Entry 1XNR (X-ray diffraction, 3.10 A resolution); this record covers chains A and I of the 23 polymer chains in the assembly.

Chain A:
Molecule: 16S Ribosomal RNA
From: Thermus thermophilus
Sequence (1522 nucleotides; row label = number of the first residue in the row; note: 42 numbers in that range are skipped by the numbering (no residue carries them; nothing is unmodelled there); a row labelled like 190A-190L holds insertion residues (190A, then the next letters in order); numbering starts at 0):
     0 UUUGUUGGAGAGUUUGAUCCUGGCUCAGGGUGAACGCUGGCGGCGUGCCU
    50 AAGACAUGCAAGUCGUGCGGG
    73 CCGCGGGGUUUU
    88 ACUCCG
    95 UGGUC
   101 AGCGGCGGACGGGUGAGUAACGCGUGGGU
  129A G
   130 ACCUACCCGGAAGAGGGGGACAACCCGGGGAAACUCGGGCUAAUCCCCCA
   180 UGUGGACCCGC
190A-190L CCCUUGGGGUGU
   191 GUCCAAAGGGCUUU
   216 GCCCGCUUCCGGAUGGGCCCGCGUCCCAUCAGCUAGUUGGUGGGGUAAUG
   266 GCCCACCAAGGCGACGACGGGUAGCCGGUCUGAGAGGAUGGCCGGCCACA
   316 GGGGCACUGAGACACGGGCCCCACUCCUACGGGAGGCAGCAGUUAGGAAU
   366 CUUCCGCAAUGGGCGCAAGCCUGACGGAGCGACGCCGCUUGGAGGAAGAA
   416 GCCCUUCGGGGUGUAAACUCCUGAA
   442 CCCGGGACGAAACCCCCGACGA
   474 GGGGACUGACGGUACCGGG
   494 GUAAUAGCGCCGGCCAACUCCGUGCCAGCAGCCGCGGUAAUACGGAGGGC
   544 GCGAGCGUUACCCGGAUUCACUGGGCGUAAAGGGCGUGUAGGCGGCCUGG
   594 GGCGUCCCAUGUGAAAGACCACGGCUCAACCGUGGGGGAGCGUGGGAUAC
   644 GCUCAGGCUAGACGGUGGGAGAGGGUGGUGGAAUUCCCGGAGUAGCGGUG
   694 AAAUGCGCAGAUACCGGGAGGAACGCCGAUGGCGAAGGCAGCCACCUGGU
   744 CCACCCGUGACGCUGAGGCGCGAAAGCGUGGGGAGCAAACCGGAUUAGAU
   794 ACCCGGGUAGUCCACGCCCUAAACGAUGCGCGCUAGGUCUCUGGGUCU
   848 CCUGGGGGCCGAAGCUAACGCGUUAAGCGCGCCGCCUGGGGAGUACGGCC
   898 GCAAGGCUGAAACUCAAAGGAAUUGACGGGGGCCCGCACAAGCGGUGGAG
   948 CAUGUGGUUUAAUUCGAAGCAACGCGAAGAACCUUACCAGGCCUUGACAU
   998 GCUAG
 1002A G
  1003 GAACCCGGGUGAAAGCCUGGGGUGCCCCG
1031A-1031D CGAG
  1032 GGGAGCCCUAGCACAGGUGCUGCAUGGCCGUCGUCAGCUCGUGCCGUGAG
  1082 GUGUUGGGUUAAGUCCCGCAACGAGCGCAACCCCCGCCGUUAGUUGCCAG
  1132 CGGUUCGGCCGGGCACUCUAACGGGACUGCCCGCGAAA
  1171 GCGGGAGGAAGGAGGGGACGACGUCUGGUCAGCAUGGCCCUUACGGCCUG
  1221 GGCGACACACGUGCUACAAUGCCCACUACAAAGCGAUGCCACCCGGCAAC
  1271 GGGGAGCUAAUCGCAAAAAGGUGGGCCCAGUUCGGAUUGGGGUCUGCAAC
  1321 CCGACCCCAUGAAGCCGGAAUCGCUAGUAAUCGCGGAUCAGC
 1362A C
  1363 AUGCCGCGGUGAAUACGUUCCCGGGCCUUGUACACACCGCCCGUCACGCC
  1413 AUGGGAGCGGGCUCUACCCGAAGUCGCCGGG
  1446 AGCCUACGGG
  1459 CAGGCGCCGAGGGUAGGGCCCGUGACUGGGGCGAAGUCGUAACAAGGUAG
  1509 CUGUACCGGAAGGUGCGGCUGGAUCACCUCCUUUCU
Disordered / not traced: 0-4, 1002A, 1031A-1031D, 1362A, 1535-1538
Ion coordination: Mg2+ site 1: U14, U17; Mg2+ site 2 near G21 (its only coordinating residue here); Mg2+ site 3: G46, G394; Mg2+ site 4: C48, G115; Mg2+ site 5 near A53 (its only coordinating residue here); Mg2+ site 6: A59, C386, U387; Mg2+ site 7: G61, U62, G105; Mg2+ site 8: G70, U98; Mg2+ site 9: G107, G326; Mg2+ site 10: A109, G331; Mg2+ site 11: A116, G117, G289; Mg2+ site 12: C121, G124, U125, G126, G236; 60 more Mg2+ sites not listed
Small-molecule neighbours: paromomycin (PAR): C1404, G1405, U1406, C1407, A1408, C1409, C1490, G1491, A1492, A1493, G1494, U1495, C1496

Chain I:
Molecule: 16S Ribosomal protein S9
From: Thermus thermophilus
UniProtKB: P80374 (RS9_THETH); residues 1-128 here = UniProt positions 1-128
Sequence (128 residues; numbered 1 to 128; the number before each row is that of its first residue):
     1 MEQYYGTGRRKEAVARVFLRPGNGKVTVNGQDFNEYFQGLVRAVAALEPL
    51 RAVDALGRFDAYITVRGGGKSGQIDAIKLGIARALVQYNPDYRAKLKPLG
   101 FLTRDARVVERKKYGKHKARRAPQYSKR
Disordered / not traced: 1

How chain A and chain I interact:
Pairs across the interface (117; chain A residue first):
  G941(A) - Arg121(I)  base contact
  G942(A) - Gln124(I)  hydrogen bond to the base
  U943(A) - Gln124(I)  sugar contact
  G966(A) - Lys127(I)  hydrogen bond to the sugar
  C967(A) - Arg128(I)  hydrogen bond to the phosphate
  A968(A) - Arg128(I)  salt bridge to the phosphate
  C970(A) - Ser126(I)  hydrogen bond to the base
  C1116(A) - Val108(I)  sugar contact
  G1117(A) - Arg104(I)  hydrogen bond to the phosphate
  C1118(A) - Arg9(I)  salt bridge to the phosphate
  C1118(A) - Arg83(I)  hydrogen bond to the phosphate
  C1118(A) - Arg104(I)  salt bridge to the phosphate
  C1119(A) - Arg9(I)  salt bridge to the phosphate
  C1119(A) - Arg83(I)  salt bridge to the phosphate
  G1127(A) - Arg16(I)  sugar contact
  C1128(A) - Arg16(I)  sugar contact
  C1128(A) - Arg66(I)  salt bridge to the phosphate
  C1129(A) - Tyr62(I)  hydrogen bond to the phosphate
  A1130(A) - Phe18(I)  sugar contact
  A1130(A) - Arg20(I)  salt bridge to the phosphate
  A1130(A) - Tyr62(I)  phosphate contact
  G1131(A) - Glu2(I)  phosphate contact
  G1131(A) - Gln3(I)  hydrogen bond to the phosphate
  G1131(A) - Arg20(I)  salt bridge to the phosphate
  C1147(A) - Tyr5(I)  hydrogen bond to the sugar
  C1147(A) - Arg16(I)  hydrogen bond to the base
  U1148(A) - Tyr5(I)  sugar contact
  U1148(A) - Thr7(I)  hydrogen bond to the phosphate
  U1148(A) - Val14(I)  phosphate contact
  C1149(A) - Arg9(I)  salt bridge to the phosphate
  C1149(A) - Val14(I)  phosphate contact
  G1177(A) - Lys97(I)  salt bridge to the phosphate
  G1178(A) - Arg93(I)  salt bridge to the phosphate
  G1178(A) - Lys97(I)  hydrogen bond to the base
  A1179(A) - Arg93(I)  salt bridge to the phosphate
  A1179(A) - Leu102(I)  sugar contact
  A1179(A) - Thr103(I)  phosphate contact
  A1179(A) - Arg104(I)  sugar contact
  A1180(A) - Thr103(I)  phosphate contact
  G1186(A) - Glu110(I)  sugar contact
  G1186(A) - Lys113(I)  hydrogen bond to the phosphate
  G1187(A) - Arg111(I)  hydrogen bond to the sugar
  G1187(A) - Lys113(I)  salt bridge to the phosphate
  A1188(A) - Tyr114(I)  phosphate contact
  G1231(A) - Ser126(I)  hydrogen bond to the phosphate
  U1232(A) - Gln124(I)  hydrogen bond to the phosphate
  U1232(A) - Tyr125(I)  phosphate contact
  U1232(A) - Ser126(I)  phosphate contact
  G1233(A) - His117(I)  salt bridge to the phosphate
  G1233(A) - Arg121(I)  salt bridge to the phosphate
  G1233(A) - Pro123(I)  phosphate contact
  G1233(A) - Gln124(I)  hydrogen bond to the phosphate
  A1248(A) - Tyr36(I)  sugar contact
  A1248(A) - Lys70(I)  hydrogen bond to the base
  C1249(A) - Tyr36(I)  hydrogen bond to the sugar
  C1249(A) - Gly68(I)  hydrogen bond to the sugar
  C1249(A) - Gly69(I)  hydrogen bond to the sugar
  C1249(A) - Lys70(I)  sugar contact
  C1249(A) - Gln73(I)  hydrogen bond to the sugar
  A1250(A) - Arg66(I)  phosphate contact
  A1250(A) - Gly67(I)  hydrogen bond to the phosphate
  A1250(A) - Gly68(I)  hydrogen bond to the phosphate
  A1251(A) - Glu12(I)  sugar contact
  A1251(A) - Gly67(I)  phosphate contact
  G1290(A) - Lys70(I)  base contact
  G1291(A) - Gln38(I)  hydrogen bond to the sugar
  G1291(A) - Gly39(I)  sugar contact
  G1291(A) - Leu40(I)  sugar contact
  U1292(A) - Gln38(I)  sugar contact
  C1342(A) - Gln124(I)  sugar contact
  C1342(A) - Tyr125(I)  phosphate contact
  G1343(A) - Arg121(I)  sugar contact
  G1343(A) - Ala122(I)  hydrogen bond to the sugar
  G1343(A) - Tyr125(I)  phosphate contact
  C1344(A) - Arg120(I)  sugar contact
  C1344(A) - Ala122(I)  phosphate contact
  U1345(A) - Arg120(I)  salt bridge to the phosphate
  A1346(A) - Arg120(I)  salt bridge to the phosphate
  G1347(A) - Arg10(I)  hydrogen bond to the base
  G1347(A) - Lys11(I)  base contact
  G1347(A) - Arg107(I)  salt bridge to the phosphate
  G1347(A) - Val108(I)  sugar contact
  G1347(A) - Val109(I)  phosphate contact
  G1347(A) - Glu110(I)  hydrogen bond to the phosphate
  U1348(A) - Glu110(I)  hydrogen bond to the phosphate
  U1348(A) - Arg120(I)  phosphate contact
  A1349(A) - Lys118(I)  salt bridge to the phosphate
  A1349(A) - Arg120(I)  hydrogen bond to the phosphate
  A1349(A) - Arg121(I)  hydrogen bond to the phosphate
  A1350(A) - Lys118(I)  salt bridge to the phosphate
  A1350(A) - Arg121(I)  salt bridge to the phosphate
  U1351(A) - Lys118(I)  base contact
  C1366(A) - His117(I)  salt bridge to the phosphate
  C1367(A) - Lys112(I)  salt bridge to the phosphate
  C1367(A) - Tyr114(I)  phosphate contact
  C1367(A) - Gly115(I)  hydrogen bond to the phosphate
  G1368(A) - Arg111(I)  salt bridge to the phosphate
  G1368(A) - Lys112(I)  salt bridge to the phosphate
  G1368(A) - Lys113(I)  phosphate contact
  G1368(A) - Tyr114(I)  hydrogen bond to the phosphate
  C1369(A) - Arg111(I)  phosphate contact
  C1369(A) - Lys112(I)  hydrogen bond to the phosphate
  G1370(A) - Glu12(I)  sugar contact
  G1370(A) - Val109(I)  phosphate contact
  G1371(A) - Lys11(I)  salt bridge to the phosphate
  G1371(A) - Glu12(I)  phosphate contact
  G1371(A) - Gly68(I)  sugar contact
  G1371(A) - Gly69(I)  phosphate contact
  G1371(A) - Val109(I)  phosphate contact
  U1372(A) - Lys11(I)  salt bridge to the phosphate
  U1372(A) - Gly69(I)  phosphate contact
  U1372(A) - Lys70(I)  phosphate contact
  U1372(A) - Ser71(I)  hydrogen bond to the phosphate
  U1372(A) - Gly72(I)  hydrogen bond to the phosphate
  G1373(A) - Lys11(I)  base contact
  G1373(A) - Arg42(I)  salt bridge to the phosphate
  G1373(A) - Ser71(I)  hydrogen bond to the phosphate
Also at the interface, not in a pair above, chain A (56 interface residues in all): A1146, G1184
Also at the interface, not in a pair above, chain I (55 interface residues in all): Ala106, Lys116, Ala119

Overview:
56 residues of chain A face 55 of chain I across their interface, with 37 hydrogen bonds and 28 salt bridges.
Among the polar pairs are G942(A)-Gln124(I), C970(A)-Ser126(I) and C1147(A)-Arg16(I). Chain A binds
paromomycin. U14(A) and U17(A) form the Mg2+ site 1.
Here chain A is 16S Ribosomal RNA and chain I is 16S Ribosomal protein S9, both from Thermus thermophilus.
Entry 1XNR (Crystal Structure of an Inosine-Cytosine Wobble Base Pair in the Context of the Decoding Center)
was determined by X-ray diffraction, deposited together with 1XNQ.
